PDB entry 5FYJ | X-ray diffraction, 3.11 A resolution | chains G and L of the 8 polymer chains in the assembly

Chain G:
Name: GP120 env ectodomain
Source organism: Human immunodeficiency virus 1
Notes: fragment: gp120 env ectodomain, residues 32-506
Reference sequence: C6ZIG9 (C6ZIG9_9HIV1); the construct lacks a stretch of the UniProt sequence and is renumbered around it, so the offset changes along the chain: 33-138 = UniProt 32-137; 139-144 = UniProt 144-149; 148-187 = UniProt 150-189; 188-309 = UniProt 192-313; 5 more segments
Amino-acid sequence (484 residues; row label = number of the first residue in the row; note: 12 numbers in that range are skipped by the numbering (no residue carries them; nothing is unmodelled there); a row labelled like 138A-138F holds insertion residues (138A, then the next letters in order)):
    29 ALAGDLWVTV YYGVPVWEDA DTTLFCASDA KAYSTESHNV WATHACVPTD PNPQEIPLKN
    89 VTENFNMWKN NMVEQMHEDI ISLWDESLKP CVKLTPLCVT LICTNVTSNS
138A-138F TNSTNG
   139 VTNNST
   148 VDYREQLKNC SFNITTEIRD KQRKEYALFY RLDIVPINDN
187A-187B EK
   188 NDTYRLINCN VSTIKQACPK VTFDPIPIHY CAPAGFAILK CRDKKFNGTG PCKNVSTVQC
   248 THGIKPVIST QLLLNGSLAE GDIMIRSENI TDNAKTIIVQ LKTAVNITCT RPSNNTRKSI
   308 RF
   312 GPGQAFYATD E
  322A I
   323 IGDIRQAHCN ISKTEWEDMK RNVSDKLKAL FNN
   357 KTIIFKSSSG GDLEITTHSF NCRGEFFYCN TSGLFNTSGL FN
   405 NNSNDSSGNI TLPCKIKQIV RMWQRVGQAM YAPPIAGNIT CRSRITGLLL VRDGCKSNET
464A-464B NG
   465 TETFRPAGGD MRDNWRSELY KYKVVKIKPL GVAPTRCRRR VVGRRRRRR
Disordered / not traced: 29-30, 511-513
Disulfide bonds: Cys54-Cys74, Cys119-Cys205, Cys126-Cys196, Cys131-Cys157, Cys218-Cys247, Cys228-Cys239, Cys296-Cys331, Cys378-Cys445, Cys385-Cys418
Covalently attached groups: glycan linked to Asn88, Asn262, Asn276, Asn332; N-acetylglucosamine (NAG) linked to Asn133, Asn142, Asn156, Asn160, Asn188, Asn197, Asn234, Asn241, Asn293, Asn301, Asn344, Asn355, Asn386, Asn392, Asn413, Asn442, Asn464A
Construct notes: expression tag (29-32, 509-513); engineered mutation Cys459 (Gly455 in C6ZIG9), Cys501 (Ala499 in C6ZIG9)
What the authors report for this chain:
  - post-translational modification sites: Asn88, Asn160, Asn188, Asn197, Asn234, Asn241, Asn276, Asn293, Asn332
  - binding site for N-acetylglucosamine: Lys187B
  - conformationally variable residues: Asn234, Asn276

Chain L:
Name: PGT122
Source organism: Homo sapiens
Notes: fragment: pgt122 antibody fab light chain
Amino-acid sequence (213 residues; row label = number of the first residue in the row; note: 1 number in that range is skipped by the numbering (no residue carries it; nothing is unmodelled there); a row labelled like 67A-67C holds insertion residues (67A, then the next letters in order)):
     6 APTF
    11 VSVAPGQTAR ITCGEESLGS RSVIWYQQRP GQAPSLIIYN NNDRPSGIPD RFSGSPG
67A-67C STF
    68 GTTATLTITS VEAGDEADYY CHIWDSRR
95A-95C PTN
    96 WVFGEGTTLI VLSQPKAAPS VTLFPPSSEE LQANKATLVC LISDFYPGAV TVAWKADSSP
   156 VKAGVETTTP SKQSNNKYAA SSYLSLTPEQ WKSHKSYSCQ VTHEGSTVEK TVAPTECS
Disordered / not traced: 211-213
Disulfide bonds: Cys23-Cys88, Cys135-Cys194

Chain G / chain L interface:
Residue-residue contacts - 14 pairs, chain G then chain L:
  Thr135(G) with Arg94(L)
  Ser136(G) with Arg94(L); Pro95A(L)
  Asn137(G) with Pro95A(L)
  Ser138(G) with Thr95B(L), hydrogen bond
  Ile322A(G) with Arg94(L), hydrogen bond (backbone-side chain)
  Gly324(G) with Leu28(L), hydrogen bond (backbone-backbone); Gly29(L); Phe67C(L); Arg94(L), hydrogen bond (backbone-side chain)
  Asp325(G) with Gly29(L); Ser30(L), hydrogen bond (side chain-backbone); Ser93(L), hydrogen bond
  Ile326(G) with Arg94(L)
Interface residues without a listed pair, chain G (9 interface residues in all): Ile323

Summary:
9 residues of chain G face 8 of chain L across their interface; the contacts include 6 hydrogen bonds. Polar
pairs include Ser138(G)-Thr95B(L), Ile322A(G)-Arg94(L) and Gly324(G)-Arg94(L). The paper reports a binding
site for N-acetylglucosamine at Lys187B(G); modification sites Asn88(G), Asn160(G) and Asn188(G) among others.
Chain G is GP120 env ectodomain (Human immunodeficiency virus 1) and chain L is PGT122 (Homo sapiens); the
structure, Crystal Structure at 3.4 A Resolution of Fully Glycosylated HIV-1 Clade G X1193.c1 SOSIP.664
Prefusion Env ..., was determined by X-ray diffraction, deposited together with 5FYK and 5FYL.
